PDB entry 2BNZ | X-ray diffraction, 2.60 A resolution | chains A and F of the 8 polymer chains in the assembly

Chain A:
Molecule: Orf omega
From: Streptococcus pyogenes
Notes: fragment: ribbon-helix-helix domain, residues 20-71
UniProtKB: Q57468 (Q57468_STRPY); numbering as in UniProt (aligned over 20-71)
Chain sequence (53 residues; numbered 19 to 71; the number before each row is that of its first residue):
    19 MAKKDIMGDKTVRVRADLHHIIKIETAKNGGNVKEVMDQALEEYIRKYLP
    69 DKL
Unresolved in the structure: 19-21
From the paper describing this entry:
  - self-association interface (contacts with another copy of this molecule); pairs are residue here / residue on that copy: His38-Ala45 (hydrogen bond)
  - conformationally variable residues (loop rearrangement, side-chain flip): Ile42, Lys46 to Gly48
  - mutagenesis - T29A (100-fold): decreased binding to PcopS

Chain F:
Molecule: 18-nt DNA strand
Sequence (18 nucleotides; each row starts with the number of its first residue):
    19 CTAATCACTTGTGATTCG

Chain A / chain F interface:
Pairs across the interface (9; chain A residue first):
  Thr29(A) with DT30(F), base contact
  Arg31(A) with DA32(F), base contact
  His37(A) with DT30(F), salt bridge to the phosphate
  Lys41(A) with DT30(F), salt bridge to the phosphate
  Asn50(A) with DT28(F), phosphate contact; DG29(F), phosphate contact
  Val51(A) with DG29(F), hydrogen bond to the phosphate
  Lys52(A) with DT28(F), phosphate contact; DG29(F), hydrogen bond to the phosphate
Also at the interface, not in a pair above, chain A (8 interface residues in all): Asp27
Also at the interface, not in a pair above, chain F (5 interface residues in all): DG31

Summary:
8 residues of chain A and 5 residues of chain F are in contact; the contacts include 2 hydrogen bonds and 2
salt bridges. Among the polar pairs are Val51(A)-DG29(F), Lys52(A)-DG29(F) and His37(A)-DT30(F). From the
paper: T29A of chain A reduces binding to PcopS; conformational variability at Ile42(A) and Lys46(A).
Chain A is Orf omega (Streptococcus pyogenes) and chain F is an 18-nt DNA strand; the structure, Structural
basis for cooperative binding of Ribbon-Helix-Helix Omega repressor to inverted DNA heptad repeats, was
determined by X-ray diffraction together with 2BNW and 2CAX from the same study.
